PDB entry 4RGC | X-ray diffraction, 1.05 A resolution | chain A

Chain A:
Molecule: Dihydrofolate reductase
From: Escherichia coli
Notes: EC 1.5.1.3
UniProtKB: U6N356 (U6N356_ECOLI); residues 1-159 here = UniProt positions 1-159
Amino-acid sequence (159 residues; numbered 1 to 159; the number before each row is that of its first residue):
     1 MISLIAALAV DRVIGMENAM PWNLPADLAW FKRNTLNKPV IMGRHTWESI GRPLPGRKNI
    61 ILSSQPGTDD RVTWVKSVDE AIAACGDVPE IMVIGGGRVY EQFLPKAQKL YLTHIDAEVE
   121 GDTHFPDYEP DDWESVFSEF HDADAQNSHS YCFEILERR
Modified / non-standard residues: C152 (3-sulfinoalanine; CSD)
Ion coordination: Mn2+ site 1: D116, H149; Mn2+ site 2 near E154 (its only coordinating residue here)
Ligand contacts:
  - folic acid (FOL): I5, A6, A7, M20, D27, L28, A29, W30, F31, K32, T46, I50, L54, P55, R57, I94, Y100, T113
  - NADP (NAP; NADP nicotinamide-adenine-dinucleotide phosphate): A6, A7, I14, G15, M16, N18, A19, M20, W22, G43, R44, H45, T46, S49, L62, S63, S64, Q65, K76, S77, V78, I94, G95, G96, G97, R98, V99, Y100, Q102, T123
Reported in the primary citation:
  - conformationally variable residues (side-chain flip): M20

In short:
Chain A binds folic acid and NADP. D116 and H149 form the Mn2+ site 1. The paper reports conformational
variability at M20.
Chain A is Dihydrofolate reductase (Escherichia coli); the structure, 277K Crystal structure of Escherichia
Coli dihydrofolate reductase, was determined by X-ray diffraction together with 4PDJ and 4PSY from the same
study.
